7WUB - chains C and G of the 12 polymer chains in the assembly; structure by electron microscopy, 3.00 A resolution.

== Chain C ==
Protein: Transitional endoplasmic reticulum ATPase
From: Homo sapiens
Notes: EC 3.6.4.6
UniProt: P55072 (TERA_HUMAN); residues 200-775 here = UniProt positions 200-775
Sequence (576 residues; row label = number of the first residue in the row):
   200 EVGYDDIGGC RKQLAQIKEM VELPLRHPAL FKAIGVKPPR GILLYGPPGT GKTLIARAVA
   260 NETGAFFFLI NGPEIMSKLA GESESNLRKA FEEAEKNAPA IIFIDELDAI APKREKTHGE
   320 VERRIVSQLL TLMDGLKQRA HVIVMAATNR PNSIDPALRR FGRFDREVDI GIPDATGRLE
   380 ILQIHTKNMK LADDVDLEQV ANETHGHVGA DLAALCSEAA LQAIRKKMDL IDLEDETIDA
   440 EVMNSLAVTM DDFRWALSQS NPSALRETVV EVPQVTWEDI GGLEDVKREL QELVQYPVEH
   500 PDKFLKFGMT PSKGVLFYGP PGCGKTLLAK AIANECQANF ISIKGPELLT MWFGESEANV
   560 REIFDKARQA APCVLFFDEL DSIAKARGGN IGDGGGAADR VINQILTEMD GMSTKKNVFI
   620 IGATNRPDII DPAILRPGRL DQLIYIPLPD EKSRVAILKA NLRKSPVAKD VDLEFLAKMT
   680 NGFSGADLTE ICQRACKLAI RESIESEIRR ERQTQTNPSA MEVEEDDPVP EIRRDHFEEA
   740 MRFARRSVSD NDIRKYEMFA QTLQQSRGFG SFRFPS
Differences from the reference sequence: conflict Gln712 (Glu in P55072), Thr713 (Arg in P55072)
Small-molecule neighbours:
  - ADP (adenosine-5'-diphosphate): Asp205, Ile206, Gly207, Gly208, Pro246, Pro247, Gly248, Thr249, Gly250, Lys251, Thr252, Leu253, Asp304, Ile380, Ile383, His384, Gly408, Ala409
  - Y6Y (3-[3-cyclopentylsulfanyl-5-[[3-methyl-4-(4-methylsulfonylphenyl)phenoxy]methyl]-1,2,4-triazol-4-yl]pyridine), molecule 1: Gln398, Glu402, Arg453, Lys663
  - Y6Y, molecule 2: Leu492, Val493, Pro496, Val497, Pro500, Phe503, Leu504, Gly507, Met508, Thr509, Pro510, Ser511, Lys512, Cys535, Ala537, Pro571, Cys572, Val573, Lys615, Asn616, Phe618
Curated features (UniProtKB/Swiss-Prot):
  - binding site (ATP): Pro247 to Leu253, Asn348, His384, Gly521 to Leu526
  - modified residue: Lys315 (N6,N6,N6-trimethyllysine), Thr436 (Phosphothreonine), Ser462 (Phosphoserine), Lys502 (N6-acetyllysine), Lys505 (N6-acetyllysine), Lys668 (N6-acetyllysine), Ser702 (Phosphoserine), Lys754 (N6-acetyllysine), Ser770 (Phosphoserine), Ser775 (Phosphoserine)
  - natural variant: Ala232 (A232E: In IBMPFD1), Ile254 (I254F: In IBMPFD1; uncertain significance), Ile369 (I369T: In IBMPFD1; uncertain significance), Asn387 (N387H: In IBMPFD1; uncertain significance), Asp592 (D592N: In FTDALS6)
  - mutagenesis: Lys251 (K251Q: Impairs ERAD degradation of HMGCR and does not inhibit interaction with RHBDD1; when associated with Q-524), Glu305 (E305Q: Defect in ubiquitin-dependent protein degradation by the proteasome; when associated with Q-578), Lys312 (K312A: Does not affect methylation by VCPKMT), Arg313 (R313A: Does not affect methylation by VCPKMT), Glu314 (E314A: Does not affect methylation by VCPKMT; Strongly impairs methylation by VCPKMT), Lys315 (K315L/Q/R: Abolishes methylation by VCPKMT), Thr316 (T316A: Does not affect methylation by VCPKMT), His317 (H317A: Does not affect methylation by VCPKMT), Gly318 (G318A: Does not affect methylation by VCPKMT), Lys524 (K524A: Impairs catalytic activity of RNF19A toward SOD1 mutant. Does not inhibit interaction with RHBDD1; when associated with A-251; K524Q: Impairs ERAD degradation of HMGCR ...), Glu578 (E578Q: Does not inhibit interaction with RHBDD1. Increased interaction with CAV1 and UBXN6. Impaired autophagic function. Defect in ubiquitin-dependent protein degradation by the proteasome ...)

== Chain G ==
Protein: Transitional endoplasmic reticulum ATPase
From: Homo sapiens
Notes: EC 3.6.4.6
UniProt: P55072 (TERA_HUMAN); residues 21-775 here = UniProt positions 21-775
Sequence (755 residues; numbered 21 to 775; the number before each row is that of its first residue):
    21 NRPNRLIVDE AINEDNSVVS LSQPKMDELQ LFRGDTVLLK GKKRREAVCI VLSDDTCSDE
    81 KIRMNRVVRN NLRVRLGDVI SIQPCPDVKY GKRIHVLPID DTVEGITGNL FEVYLKPYFL
   141 EAYRPIRKGD IFLVRGGMRA VEFKVVETDP SPYCIVAPDT VIHCEGEPIK REDEEESLNE
   201 VGYDDIGGCR KQLAQIKEMV ELPLRHPALF KAIGVKPPRG ILLYGPPGTG KTLIARAVAN
   261 ETGAFFFLIN GPEIMSKLAG ESESNLRKAF EEAEKNAPAI IFIDELDAIA PKREKTHGEV
   321 ERRIVSQLLT LMDGLKQRAH VIVMAATNRP NSIDPALRRF GRFDREVDIG IPDATGRLEI
   381 LQIHTKNMKL ADDVDLEQVA NETHGHVGAD LAALCSEAAL QAIRKKMDLI DLEDETIDAE
   441 VMNSLAVTMD DFRWALSQSN PSALRETVVE VPQVTWEDIG GLEDVKRELQ ELVQYPVEHP
   501 DKFLKFGMTP SKGVLFYGPP GCGKTLLAKA IANECQANFI SIKGPELLTM WFGESEANVR
   561 EIFDKARQAA PCVLFFDELD SIAKARGGNI GDGGGAADRV INQILTEMDG MSTKKNVFII
   621 GATNRPDIID PAILRPGRLD QLIYIPLPDE KSRVAILKAN LRKSPVAKDV DLEFLAKMTN
   681 GFSGADLTEI CQRACKLAIR ESIESEIRRE RERQTNPSAM EVEEDDPVPE IRRDHFEEAM
   741 RFARRSVSDN DIRKYEMFAQ TLQQSRGFGS FRFPS
Small-molecule neighbours:
  - ADP (adenosine-5'-diphosphate): Asp205, Ile206, Gly207, Gly208, Pro247, Gly248, Thr249, Gly250, Lys251, Thr252, Leu253, Ile380, His384, Gly408, Ala409, Ala412
  - Y6Y (3-[3-cyclopentylsulfanyl-5-[[3-methyl-4-(4-methylsulfonylphenyl)phenoxy]methyl]-1,2,4-triazol-4-yl]pyridine): Leu492, Val493, Pro496, Val497, Pro500, Phe503, Leu504, Gly507, Met508, Thr509, Pro510, Ser511, Lys512, Cys535, Ala537, Pro571, Cys572, Val573, Lys615, Asn616, Phe618
Curated features (UniProtKB/Swiss-Prot):
  - binding site (ATP): Pro247 to Leu253, Asn348, His384, Gly521 to Leu526
  - modified residue: Ser37 (Phosphoserine), Lys315 (N6,N6,N6-trimethyllysine), Thr436 (Phosphothreonine), Ser462 (Phosphoserine), Lys502 (N6-acetyllysine), Lys505 (N6-acetyllysine), Lys668 (N6-acetyllysine), Ser702 (Phosphoserine), Lys754 (N6-acetyllysine), Ser770 (Phosphoserine), Ser775 (Phosphoserine)
  - natural variant: Arg95 (R95G: In IBMPFD1), Gly97 (G97E: In CMT2Y), Ile126 (I126F: In IBMPFD1; uncertain significance), Arg155 (R155C: In IBMPFD1; R155H: In FTDALS6 and IBMPFD1; R155L: In IBMPFD1; R155P: In IBMPFD1; R155S: In IBMPFD1), Arg159 (R159G: In FTDALS6; R159H: In IBMPFD1), Ala160 (A160T: In IBMPFD1; uncertain significance), Glu185 (E185K: In CMT2Y), Arg191 (R191Q: In FTDALS6 and IBMPFD1), Leu198 (L198W: In IBMPFD1), Ala232 (A232E: In IBMPFD1), Ile254 (I254F: In IBMPFD1; uncertain significance), Ile369 (I369T: In IBMPFD1; uncertain significance), 2 further natural variant entries in UniProt
  - mutagenesis: Phe52 to Asp55 (Abolishes interaction with NPLOC4; when associated with A-110), Arg53 (R53A: Minor effect on affinity for ATP and ADP), Arg86 (R86A: Strongly increased affinity for ATP. Strongly reduced affinity for ADP), Tyr110 (Y110A: Abolishes interaction with NPLOC4; when associated with 52-A--A-55), Arg113 to His115 (Severely reduced binding to DERL1), Phe131 (F131R: Severely reduced binding to DERL1), Leu140 (L140D: Severely reduced binding to DERL1), Asp179 (D179R: No effect on binding to DERL1), His183 (H183W: Severely reduced binding to DERL1), Lys251 (K251Q: Impairs ERAD degradation of HMGCR and does not inhibit interaction with RHBDD1; when associated with Q-524), Glu305 (E305Q: Defect in ubiquitin-dependent protein degradation by the proteasome; when associated with Q-578), Lys312 (K312A: Does not affect methylation by VCPKMT), 8 further mutagenesis entries in UniProt

== Interface between chain C and chain G ==
Residue-residue contacts (8):
  Phe674(C) with Lys677(G)
  Lys677(C) with Phe674(G); Met678(G)
  Met678(C) with Lys677(G), hydrogen bond
  Asn680(C) with Asn680(G)
  Arg745(C) with Arg745(G); Asp749(G), salt bridge
  Arg753(C) with Arg744(G)
Other interface residues (no listed pair), chain C (7 interface residues in all): Arg744
Other interface residues (no listed pair), chain G (8 interface residues in all): Arg753

== Overview ==
The interface between chain C and chain G involves 7 residues on one side and 8 on the other, with 1 hydrogen
bond and 1 salt bridge. Polar pairs include Arg745(C)-Asp749(G) and Met678(C)-Lys677(G). Ligands of chain C:
compound Y6Y and ADP.
Here chain C is Transitional endoplasmic reticulum ATPase and chain G is Transitional endoplasmic reticulum
ATPase, both from Homo sapiens. Entry 7WUB (Cryo-EM structure of dodecamer P97) was determined by electron
microscopy.
